1Q0D - chains B and C of the 6 polymer chains in the assembly; structure by X-ray diffraction, 2.20 A resolution.

Chain B (and C):
Protein: Superoxide dismutase [Ni]
From: Streptomyces seoulensis
Notes: EC 1.15.1.1; chain C of this document is another copy of the same molecule, construct and numbering; everything in this record applies to it too
Reference sequence: P80734 (SODN_STRSO); residues 1-117 here correspond to UniProt positions 15-131 (UniProt number = residue number + 14)
Amino-acid sequence (117 residues; numbered 1 to 117; the number before each row is that of its first residue):
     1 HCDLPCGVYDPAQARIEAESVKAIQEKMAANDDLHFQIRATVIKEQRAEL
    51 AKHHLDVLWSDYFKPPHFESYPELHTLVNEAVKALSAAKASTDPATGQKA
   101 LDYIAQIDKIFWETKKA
Metal / ion sites: nickel (III) ion: H1, C2, C6
UniProt features mapped onto this chain:
  - binding site (Ni(2+)): H1, C2, C6
From the paper describing this entry:
  - mutagenesis - H1A, H1C, H1D, H1K, H1N, H1Q, H1R, H1W, H1Y, Y9A, Y9K, Y9Q, E17A, R39A: abolished catalytic activity
  - mutagenesis - D3A, Y9F, Y9W, R47A: decreased catalytic activity
  - catalytic residues: H1
  - catalytic residues: Y9, K64 (proposed by the authors, not directly observed)

How chain B and chain C interact:
Contacting residue pairs - 37 pairs, chain B then chain C:
  D3(B) - K52(C)  salt bridge
  D3(B) - S86(C)  hydrogen bond
  D3(B) - K89(C)  salt bridge
  E49(B) - H53(C)
  K52(B) - D3(C)  salt bridge
  K52(B) - D61(C)  salt bridge
  H53(B) - E49(C)
  D56(B) - D56(C)
  D56(B) - W59(C)
  W59(B) - D56(C)
  W59(B) - W59(C)
  W59(B) - H75(C)
  W59(B) - V78(C)  hydrophobic
  W59(B) - N79(C)  hydrogen bond (backbone-side chain)
  W59(B) - K83(C)
  S60(B) - N79(C)
  S60(B) - V82(C)
  S60(B) - K83(C)  hydrogen bond (backbone-side chain)
  D61(B) - K52(C)  salt bridge
  D61(B) - S86(C)
  F63(B) - K83(C)  hydrogen bond (backbone-side chain)
  F68(B) - N79(C)
  H75(B) - W59(C)
  H75(B) - H75(C)
  T76(B) - H75(C)
  V78(B) - W59(C)  hydrophobic
  N79(B) - W59(C)  hydrogen bond (side chain-backbone)
  N79(B) - S60(C)
  N79(B) - F68(C)
  V82(B) - S60(C)
  K83(B) - W59(C)
  K83(B) - S60(C)  hydrogen bond (side chain-backbone)
  K83(B) - F63(C)  hydrogen bond (side chain-backbone)
  K83(B) - P65(C)
  S86(B) - D3(C)  hydrogen bond
  S86(B) - D61(C)
  K89(B) - D3(C)  salt bridge
Interface residues without a listed pair, chain B (21 interface residues in all): E45, K64, P65
Interface residues without a listed pair, chain C (21 interface residues in all): E45, K64, T76

In short:
Chain B and chain C each contribute 21 residues to their interface; the contacts include 8 hydrogen bonds and
6 salt bridges. Polar pairs include D3(B)-K52(C), D3(B)-K89(C) and K52(B)-D61(C). The paper reports catalytic
residues H1(B), Y9(B) and K64(B); H1A, H1C and H1D of chain B, among others, abolish catalytic activity; 18
substitutions were tested in all.
Both chains are Superoxide dismutase [Ni] (Streptomyces seoulensis). Entry 1Q0D (Crystal structure of
Ni-containing superoxide dismutase with Ni-ligation corresponding to the oxidized state) was determined by
X-ray diffraction together with 1Q0F, 1Q0G, 1Q0K and 1Q0M from the same study.
